PDB entry 7M9C | electron microscopy, 4.20 A resolution (low resolution: residue-level contacts below are approximate; hydrogen-bond / salt-bridge calls are withheld) | chains K and L of the 16 polymer chains in the assembly

Chain K (and L):
Molecule: TnsC
Source organism: Scytonema hofmannii
Notes: chain L of this document is another copy of the same molecule, construct and numbering; everything in this record applies to it too
Chain sequence (276 residues; each row starts with the number of its first residue):
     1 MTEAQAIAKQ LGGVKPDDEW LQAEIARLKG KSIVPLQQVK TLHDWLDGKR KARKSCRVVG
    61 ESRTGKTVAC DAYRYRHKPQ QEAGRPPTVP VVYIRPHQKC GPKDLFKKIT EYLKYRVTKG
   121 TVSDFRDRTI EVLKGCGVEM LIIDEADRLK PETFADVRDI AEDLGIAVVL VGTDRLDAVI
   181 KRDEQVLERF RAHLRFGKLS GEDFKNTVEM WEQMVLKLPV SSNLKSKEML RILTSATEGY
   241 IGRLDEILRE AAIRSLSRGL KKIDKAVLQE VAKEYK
Disordered / not traced: 1-18, 276
Residues lining bound ligands: ADP (adenosine-5'-diphosphate): Lys-31, Ser-32, Ile-33, Val-34, Leu-36, Val-39, Glu-61, Ser-62, Arg-63, Thr-64, Gly-65, Lys-66, Thr-67, Val-68, Glu-145, Ile-241, Gly-242, Asp-245, Glu-246
Reported in the primary citation:
  - catalytic residues: Glu-145

Chain K / chain L interface:
Contacting residue pairs (14):
  Trp-45(K) with Glu-274(L)
  Lys-49(K) with Glu-274(L)
  Lys-51(K) with Lys-29(L)
  Lys-54(K) with Glu-246(L); Tyr-275(L)
  Arg-126(K) with His-97(L)
  Asp-127(K) with Lys-107(L)
  Arg-158(K) with Arg-148(L)
  Asp-159(K) with Arg-148(L)
  Asp-163(K) with Arg-95(L)
  Gln-185(K) with Ser-62(L)
  Glu-188(K) with Ser-62(L)
  Arg-191(K) with Tyr-275(L)
  Ala-192(K) with Glu-274(L)
Interface residues without a listed pair, chain K (19 interface residues in all): Ala-52, Ser-123, Ala-155, Asp-156, Glu-162, Arg-189
Interface residues without a listed pair, chain L (14 interface residues in all): Arg-63, Gln-98, Asp-104, Arg-243, Glu-250

Overview:
Chain K and chain L form an interface of 19 and 14 residues respectively. Bound to chain K: ADP. The paper
reports the catalytic residue Glu-145(K).
Chain K and chain L are both TnsC (Scytonema hofmannii); the structure, ADP-AlF3 bound TnsC structure in open
form, was determined by electron microscopy together with 7M99, 7M9A, 7M9B and 7N6I from the same study.
